Entry 6B46 (electron microscopy, 3.10 A resolution); this record covers chains C and M of the 10 polymer chains in the assembly.

# Chain C
Name: CRISPR-associated protein Csy3
Organism: Pseudomonas aeruginosa (strain UCBPP-PA14)
UniProt: Q02MM1 (CSY3_PSEAB); residue numbers follow UniProt; this construct covers 1-342
Sequence (344 residues; each row starts with the number of its first residue; numbers below 1 keep their minus sign (Met-1 is residue -1)):
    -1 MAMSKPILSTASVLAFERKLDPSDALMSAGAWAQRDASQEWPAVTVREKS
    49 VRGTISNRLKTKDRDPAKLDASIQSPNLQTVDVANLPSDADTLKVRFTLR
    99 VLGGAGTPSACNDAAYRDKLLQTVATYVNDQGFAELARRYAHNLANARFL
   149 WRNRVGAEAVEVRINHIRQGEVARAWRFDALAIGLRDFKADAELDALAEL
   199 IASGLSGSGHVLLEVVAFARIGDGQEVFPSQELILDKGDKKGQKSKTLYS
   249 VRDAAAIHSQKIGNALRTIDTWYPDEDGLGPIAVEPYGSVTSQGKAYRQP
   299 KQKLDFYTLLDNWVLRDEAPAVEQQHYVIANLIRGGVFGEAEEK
Not modelled in the structure: -1 to 5, 49-76, 232-243, 339-342
Construct notes: initiating methionine (-1); expression tag (0)

# Chain M
Molecule: Pseudomonas aeruginosa strain SMC4485 CRISPR repeat sequence
Organism: Pseudomonas aeruginosa
Sequence (60 nucleotides; each row starts with the number of its first residue):
     1 CUAAGAAAUUCACGGCGGGCUUGAUGUCCGCGUCUACCUGGUUCACUGCC
    51 GUGUAGGCAG

# Interface between chain C and chain M
Residue-residue contacts - 34 pairs, chain C then chain M:
  Ala13(C) - U35(M)  base contact
  Phe14(C) - U35(M)  hydrogen bond to the sugar
  Glu15(C) - U35(M)  phosphate contact
  Glu15(C) - A36(M)  phosphate contact
  Arg16(C) - A36(M)  salt bridge to the phosphate
  Arg16(C) - C37(M)  salt bridge to the phosphate
  Thr78(C) - U43(M)  base contact
  Trp149(C) - C38(M)  base contact
  Arg150(C) - G40(M)  sugar contact
  Gln223(C) - A59(M)  hydrogen bond to the sugar
  Ser228(C) - G40(M)  phosphate contact
  Gln229(C) - U39(M)  sugar contact
  Gln229(C) - G40(M)  hydrogen bond to the phosphate
  Gln229(C) - G41(M)  phosphate contact
  Glu230(C) - U39(M)  base contact
  Leu231(C) - U39(M)  base contact
  Lys244(C) - U39(M)  base contact
  Lys244(C) - G41(M)  salt bridge to the phosphate
  Lys244(C) - U43(M)  base contact
  His256(C) - U39(M)  salt bridge to the phosphate
  Gln258(C) - C37(M)  sugar contact
  Gln258(C) - C38(M)  sugar contact
  Gln258(C) - U39(M)  hydrogen bond to the phosphate
  Lys259(C) - C38(M)  sugar contact
  Lys259(C) - G40(M)  salt bridge to the phosphate
  Asn262(C) - C38(M)  hydrogen bond to the sugar
  Arg265(C) - C38(M)  salt bridge to the phosphate
  Val288(C) - C38(M)  base contact
  Thr289(C) - C38(M)  base contact
  Arg332(C) - A36(M)  hydrogen bond to the sugar
  Arg332(C) - C37(M)  sugar contact
  Gly334(C) - U35(M)  hydrogen bond to the sugar
  Gly334(C) - A36(M)  sugar contact
  Val335(C) - U35(M)  base contact
Other interface residues (no listed pair), chain C (27 interface residues in all): Gln77, Val79, Ser290, Gly333
Other interface residues (no listed pair), chain M (10 interface residues in all): C44

# In short
27 residues of chain C and 10 residues of chain M are in contact; the contacts include 7 hydrogen bonds and 6
salt bridges. Polar contacts include Phe14(C)-U35(M), Gln223(C)-A59(M) and Asn262(C)-C38(M).
Chain C is CRISPR-associated protein Csy3 (Pseudomonas aeruginosa (strain UCBPP-PA14)) and chain M is
Pseudomonas aeruginosa strain SMC4485 CRISPR repeat sequence (Pseudomonas aeruginosa); the structure, Cryo-EM
structure of Type I-F CRISPR crRNA-guided Csy surveillance complex with bound anti-CRISPR protein AcrF1, was
determined by electron microscopy (same publication as 6B44, 6B45, 6B47 and 6B48).
